8HYE - chains A and B of the 3 polymer chains in the assembly; structure by X-ray diffraction, 2.20 A resolution.

== Chain A (and B) ==
Protein: Alanine dehydrogenase
From: Geobacillus kaustophilus
Notes: chain B of this document is another copy of the same molecule, construct and numbering; everything in this record applies to it too
UniProt: Q5KW99 (Q5KW99_GEOKA); residues 1-372 here = UniProt positions 1-372
Amino-acid sequence (372 residues; each row starts with the number of its first residue):
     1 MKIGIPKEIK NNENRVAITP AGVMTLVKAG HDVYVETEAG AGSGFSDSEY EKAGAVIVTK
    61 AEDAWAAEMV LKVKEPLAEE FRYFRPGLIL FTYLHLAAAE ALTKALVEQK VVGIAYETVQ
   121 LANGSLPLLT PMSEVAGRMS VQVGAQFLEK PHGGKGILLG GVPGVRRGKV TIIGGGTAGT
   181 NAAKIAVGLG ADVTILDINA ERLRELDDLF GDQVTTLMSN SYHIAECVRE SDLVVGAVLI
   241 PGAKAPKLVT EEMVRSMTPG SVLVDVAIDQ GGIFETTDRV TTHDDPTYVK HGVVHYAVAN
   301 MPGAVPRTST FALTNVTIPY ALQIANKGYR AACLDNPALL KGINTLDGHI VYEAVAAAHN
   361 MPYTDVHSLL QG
Disordered / not traced: 240-244, 372 (chain B: 240-243, 372)
Residues lining bound ligands: NAD (nicotinamide-adenine-dinucleotide): Leu129, Met132, Ser133, Ala136, Ile173, Gly174, Gly175, Gly176, Thr177, Ala178, Gly179, Leu196, Asp197, Ile198, Asn199, Arg202, Ser219, Ala237, Val238, Leu239, Leu248, Val266, Ala267, Gln270, Asn300, Met301, Pro302

== Interface between chain A and chain B ==
Residue-residue contacts (17):
  Pro20(A) with Tyr222(B)
  Ala21(A) with Asn220(B); Tyr222(B), hydrophobic; His223(B)
  Met24(A) with Ser221(B), hydrogen bond; Tyr222(B), hydrophobic
  Thr25(A) with Asn220(B)
  Lys28(A) with Ser221(B)
  Thr130(A) with Arg204(B)
  Glu134(A) with Arg204(B), salt bridge
  Arg138(A) with Asp207(B), salt bridge
  Lys184(A) with Asp207(B), salt bridge; Asp208(B), salt bridge
  Leu209(A) with Asp208(B)
  Asn315(A) with Met218(B); His223(B)
  Val316(A) with Ala200(B), hydrophobic
Interface residues without a listed pair, chain A (14 interface residues in all): Pro127, Pro131

== Summary ==
14 residues of chain A and 9 residues of chain B are in contact; the contacts include 1 hydrogen bond and 4
salt bridges. Among the polar pairs are Glu134(A)-Arg204(B), Arg138(A)-Asp207(B) and Lys184(A)-Asp207(B).
Bound to chain A: NAD.
Chain A and chain B are both Alanine dehydrogenase (Geobacillus kaustophilus); the structure, Structure of
amino acid dehydrogenase-2752 with ligand, was determined by X-ray diffraction together with 8HYH from the
same study.
